PDB entry 5FG7 | X-ray diffraction, 2.70 A resolution | chains Q and R of the 28 polymer chains in the assembly

[Chain Q]
Molecule: Proteasome subunit alpha type-4
Organism: Saccharomyces cerevisiae S288c
Notes: EC 3.4.25.1
UniProt: P40303 (PSA4_YEAST); residues -1 to 252 here correspond to UniProt positions 1-254 (UniProt number = residue number + 2)
Amino-acid sequence (254 residues; each row starts with the number of its first residue; numbers below 1 keep their minus sign (Met-1 is residue -1)):
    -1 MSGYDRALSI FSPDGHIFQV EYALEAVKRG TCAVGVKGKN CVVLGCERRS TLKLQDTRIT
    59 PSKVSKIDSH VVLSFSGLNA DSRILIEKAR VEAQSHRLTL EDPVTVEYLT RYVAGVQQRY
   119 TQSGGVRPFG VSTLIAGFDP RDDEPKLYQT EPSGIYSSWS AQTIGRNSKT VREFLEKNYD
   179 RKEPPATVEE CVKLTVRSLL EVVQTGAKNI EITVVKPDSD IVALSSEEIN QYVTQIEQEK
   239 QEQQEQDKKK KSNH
Unresolved in the structure: -1 to 0, 241-252
Swiss-Prot annotation at these positions:
  - modified residue: Thr58 (Phosphothreonine)

[Chain R]
Molecule: Proteasome subunit alpha type-5
Organism: Saccharomyces cerevisiae S288c
Notes: EC 3.4.25.1
UniProt: P32379 (PSA5_YEAST); residues -7 to 252 here correspond to UniProt positions 1-260 (UniProt number = residue number + 8)
Amino-acid sequence (260 residues; numbered -7 to 252; the number before each row is that of its first residue; numbers below 1 keep their minus sign (Met-7 is residue -7)):
    -7 MFLTRSEYDR GVSTFSPEGR LFQVEYSLEA IKLGSTAIGI ATKEGVVLGV EKRATSPLLE
    53 SDSIEKIVEI DRHIGCAMSG LTADARSMIE HARTAAVTHN LYYDEDINVE SLTQSVCDLA
   113 LRFGEGASGE ERLMSRPFGV ALLIAGHDAD DGYQLFHAEP SGTFYRYNAK AIGSGSEGAQ
   173 AELLNEWHSS LTLKEAELLV LKILKQVMEE KLDENNAQLS CITKQDGFKI YDNEKTAELI
   233 KELKEKEAAE SPEEADVEMS
Unresolved in the structure: -7 to 0, 118-124, 243-252

[How chain Q and chain R interact]
Contacting residue pairs (64):
  Asp3(Q) with Glu117(R)
  Arg4(Q) with Asp1(R); Glu117(R)
  Ala5(Q) with Val4(R), hydrophobic; Glu117(R), hydrogen bond (backbone-side chain); Ser127(R)
  Ser7(Q) with Ser127(R); Arg128(R)
  Ile8(Q) with Gln15(R)
  Phe9(Q) with Gln15(R); Tyr18(R); Ser19(R); Ala22(R), hydrophobic; Leu73(R), hydrophobic; Arg128(R); Pro129(R); Gly131(R)
  Ser10(Q) with Tyr18(R)
  Pro11(Q) with Tyr18(R), hydrophobic; Glu21(R)
  Gly13(Q) with Tyr18(R); Glu21(R); Ala22(R)
  His14(Q) with Leu25(R)
  Ile15(Q) with Leu73(R), hydrophobic; Arg128(R)
  Lys35(Q) with Glu52(R), salt bridge
  Gln116(Q) with Ala75(R); Asp76(R); Arg128(R)
  Thr119(Q) with Arg128(R), hydrogen bond (backbone-side chain)
  Gln120(Q) with Met126(R); Ser127(R), hydrogen bond (backbone-backbone); Arg128(R); Pro129(R); Phe130(R)
  Ser121(Q) with Ser127(R)
  Gly122(Q) with Ser127(R)
  Ser151(Q) with Ala75(R)
  Gly152(Q) with Ala75(R)
  Ile153(Q) with Thr74(R); Ala75(R), hydrophobic
  Ser155(Q) with Leu51(R); Ser55(R)
  Ser156(Q) with Leu51(R); Glu52(R), hydrogen bond (backbone-backbone); Ser55(R), hydrogen bond (backbone-side chain)
  Trp157(Q) with Thr47(R); Ser48(R); Leu50(R); Leu51(R); Glu52(R)
  Ser158(Q) with Leu50(R), hydrogen bond (backbone-backbone); Glu52(R), hydrogen bond
  Ala159(Q) with Leu50(R)
  Leu173(Q) with Leu50(R), hydrophobic
  Glu174(Q) with Ser48(R), hydrogen bond; Pro49(R); Leu50(R)
  Tyr177(Q) with Leu50(R), hydrophobic
  Arg179(Q) with Pro49(R), hydrogen bond (side chain-backbone); Leu50(R), hydrogen bond (side chain-backbone); Leu51(R), hydrogen bond (side chain-backbone); Glu52(R)
Interface residues without a listed pair, chain Q (31 interface residues in all): Asp12, Arg170

[Overview]
Chain Q and chain R form an interface of 31 and 26 residues respectively; the contacts include 11 hydrogen
bonds and 1 salt bridge. Polar pairs include Lys35(Q)-Glu52(R), Ala5(Q)-Glu117(R) and Thr119(Q)-Arg128(R).
Here chain Q is Proteasome subunit alpha type-4 and chain R is Proteasome subunit alpha type-5, both from
Saccharomyces cerevisiae S288c. Entry 5FG7 (Yeast 20S proteasome beta2-T1A mutant) was determined by X-ray
diffraction (same publication as 5CZ4, 5CZ5, 5CZ6, 5CZ7, 5CZ8, 5CZ9 and 16 further entries).
